6IO4 - chain A; structure by X-ray diffraction, 3.10 A resolution.

[Chain A]
Name: Glyceraldehyde-3-phosphate dehydrogenase A
From: Escherichia coli (strain K12)
Notes: EC 1.2.1.12
UniProtKB: P0A9B2 (G3P1_ECOLI); the author numbering skips numbers that UniProt does not, so the offset changes along the chain: 1-34 = UniProt 3-36; 36-330 = UniProt 37-331
Chain sequence (329 residues; row label = number of the first residue in the row; note: 1 number in that range is skipped by the numbering (no residue carries it; nothing is unmodelled there)):
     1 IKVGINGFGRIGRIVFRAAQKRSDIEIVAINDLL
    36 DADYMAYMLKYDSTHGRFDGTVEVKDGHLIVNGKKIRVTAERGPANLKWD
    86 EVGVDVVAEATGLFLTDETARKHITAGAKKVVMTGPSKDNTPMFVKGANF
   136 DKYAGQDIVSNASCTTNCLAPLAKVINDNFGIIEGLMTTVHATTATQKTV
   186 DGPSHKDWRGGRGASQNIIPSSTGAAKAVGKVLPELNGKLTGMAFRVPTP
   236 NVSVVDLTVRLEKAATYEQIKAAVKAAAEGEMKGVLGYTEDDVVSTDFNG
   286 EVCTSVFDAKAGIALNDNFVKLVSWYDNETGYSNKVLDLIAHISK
Construct notes: engineered mutation G78 (Asp79 in P0A9B2)
Curated features (UniProtKB/Swiss-Prot):
  - active site: C149 (Nucleophile)
  - binding site (NAD(+)): R10, I11, D32, R77, T119, N313
  - binding site (D-glyceraldehyde 3-phosphate): S148 to T150, T179, T208, G209, R231
  - site: H176 (Activates thiol group during catalysis)
  - modified residue: K114 (N6-succinyllysine), K123 (N6-succinyllysine), K131 (N6-acetyllysine), K137 (N6-acetyllysine), K191 (N6-acetyllysine), K212 (N6-succinyllysine), K216 (N6-succinyllysine), K224 (N6-succinyllysine), K248 (N6-acetyllysine), K256 (N6-succinyllysine), K260 (N6-succinyllysine), K330 (N6-malonyllysine)
Metal / ion sites: silver ion: C149, H176
What the authors report for this chain:
  - silver ion coordination: C149, H176
  - catalytic residues: C149
  - catalytic residues: H176 (citing earlier work)
  - mutagenesis - C149S: abolished catalytic activity
  - mutagenesis - H176S: decreased catalytic activity
  - mutagenesis - H176S: unchanged binding to silver ion
  - mutagenesis - C149S: decreased binding to silver ion
  - conformationally variable residues (loop rearrangement, side-chain flip): H176, T208 to A211

[Overview]
C149 and H176 coordinate a silver ion ion. UniProt lists active-site residue C149, 6 NAD+-binding residues and
7 D-glyceraldehyde 3-phosphate-binding residues. The paper reports catalytic residues C149 and H176; C149S
abolishes catalytic activity.
Chain A is Glyceraldehyde-3-phosphate dehydrogenase A (Escherichia coli (strain K12)); the structure,
Silver-bound Glyceraldehyde-3-phosphate dehydrogenase A, was determined by X-ray diffraction (same publication
as 6IO6 and 6IOJ).
